Entry 2V8Z (X-ray diffraction, 2.20 A resolution); this record covers chains B and D of the 4 polymer chains in the assembly.

== Chain B (and D) ==
Name: YAGE
From: Escherichia coli
Notes: chain D of this document is another copy of the same molecule, construct and numbering; everything in this record applies to it too
UniProt: P75682 (YAGE_ECOLI); numbering as in UniProt (aligned over 3-309)
Sequence (343 residues; numbered -17 to 325; the number before each row is that of its first residue; numbers below 1 keep their minus sign (Met-17 is residue -17)):
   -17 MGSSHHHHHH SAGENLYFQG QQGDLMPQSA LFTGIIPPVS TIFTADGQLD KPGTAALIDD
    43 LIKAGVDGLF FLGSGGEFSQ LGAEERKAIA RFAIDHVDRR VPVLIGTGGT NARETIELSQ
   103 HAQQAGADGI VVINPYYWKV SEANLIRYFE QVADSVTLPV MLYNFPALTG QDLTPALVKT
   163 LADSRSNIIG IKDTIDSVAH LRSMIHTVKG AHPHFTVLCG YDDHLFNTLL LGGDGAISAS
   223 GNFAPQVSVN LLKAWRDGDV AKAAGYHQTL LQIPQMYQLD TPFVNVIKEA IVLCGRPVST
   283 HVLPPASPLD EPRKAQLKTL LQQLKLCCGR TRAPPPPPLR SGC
Disordered / not traced: -17 to 11, 310-325
Construct notes: expression tag (-17 to 2, 310-325)

== Interface between chain B and chain D ==
Pairs across the interface (47):
  Asp178(B) - Asp178(D)
  Asp178(B) - Ser179(D)  hydrogen bond
  Asp178(B) - Val180(D)  hydrogen bond (side chain-backbone)
  Asp178(B) - Ala181(D)  hydrogen bond (side chain-backbone)
  Ser179(B) - Asp178(D)  hydrogen bond
  Val180(B) - Asp178(D)  hydrogen bond (backbone-side chain)
  Val180(B) - Asp205(D)
  Val180(B) - His206(D)
  Val180(B) - Leu253(D)  hydrophobic
  Ala181(B) - Asp178(D)  hydrogen bond (backbone-side chain)
  Arg184(B) - Asp205(D)  salt bridge
  Arg184(B) - Leu253(D)  hydrogen bond (side chain-backbone)
  Arg184(B) - Gln254(D)
  Arg184(B) - Pro256(D)
  His188(B) - Gln254(D)  hydrogen bond
  His188(B) - Gln257(D)
  Asp205(B) - Val180(D)
  Asp205(B) - Arg184(D)  salt bridge
  His206(B) - Val180(D)
  Phe208(B) - Phe208(D)  hydrophobic
  Asn209(B) - Asn209(D)
  Asn209(B) - His249(D)  hydrogen bond
  Asn209(B) - Leu253(D)
  Leu212(B) - His249(D)
  Leu212(B) - Gln250(D)  hydrogen bond (backbone-side chain)
  Leu212(B) - Leu253(D)  hydrophobic
  Leu213(B) - Leu253(D)  hydrophobic
  Leu213(B) - Gln254(D)
  Val242(B) - Ala246(D)  hydrophobic
  Ala243(B) - Ala243(D)
  Ala246(B) - Phe208(D)  hydrophobic
  Ala246(B) - Leu212(D)
  Ala246(B) - Val242(D)  hydrophobic
  His249(B) - Asn209(D)  hydrogen bond
  His249(B) - Leu212(D)
  Gln250(B) - Leu212(D)  hydrogen bond (side chain-backbone)
  Leu253(B) - Val180(D)  hydrophobic
  Leu253(B) - Arg184(D)  hydrogen bond (backbone-side chain)
  Leu253(B) - Asn209(D)
  Leu253(B) - Leu212(D)  hydrophobic
  Leu253(B) - Leu213(D)  hydrophobic
  Gln254(B) - Arg184(D)
  Gln254(B) - His188(D)  hydrogen bond
  Gln254(B) - Leu213(D)
  Pro256(B) - Arg184(D)
  Gln257(B) - Arg184(D)
  Gln257(B) - His188(D)  hydrogen bond
Also at the interface, not in a pair above, chain B (22 interface residues in all): Trp237
Also at the interface, not in a pair above, chain D (22 interface residues in all): Trp237

== In short ==
Chain B and chain D each contribute 22 residues to their interface, with 15 hydrogen bonds and 2 salt bridges.
Polar pairs include Arg184(B)-Asp205(D), Asp178(B)-Ser179(D) and Asp178(B)-Val180(D).
Both chains are YAGE (Escherichia coli). Entry 2V8Z (Crystal Structure of YagE, a prophage protein belonging
to the dihydrodipicolinic acid synthase family from E. ...) was determined by X-ray diffraction, deposited
together with 4PTN and 2V9D.
